1CLZ - chains L and H; structure by X-ray diffraction, 2.80 A resolution.

Chain L:
Name: IGG fab (IGG3, kappa)
From: Mus musculus
Notes: fragment: fragment (mbr96); antibody fragment or engineered binder
Amino-acid sequence (219 residues; each row starts with the number of its first residue; a row labelled like 27A-27E holds insertion residues (27A, then the next letters in order)):
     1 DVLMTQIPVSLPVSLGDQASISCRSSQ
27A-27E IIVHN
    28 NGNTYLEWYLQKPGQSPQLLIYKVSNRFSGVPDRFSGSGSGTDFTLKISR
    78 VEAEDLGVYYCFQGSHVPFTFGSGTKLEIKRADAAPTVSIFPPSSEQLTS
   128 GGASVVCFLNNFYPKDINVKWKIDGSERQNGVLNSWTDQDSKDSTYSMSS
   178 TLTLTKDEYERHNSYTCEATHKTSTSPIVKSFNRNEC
Construct notes: conflict Ile-7 (Thr in PC4203), Val-9 (Leu in PC4203), Ile-27A (Ser28 in PC4203), Asn-27E (Thr32 in PC4203), Gln-45 (Lys50 in PC4203), Phe-96 (Arg101 in PC4203), Ser-100 (Gly105 in PC4203)
Disulfides: Cys-23/Cys-88, Cys-134/Cys-194
Small-molecule neighbours: alpha-L-fucopyranose / beta-D-galactopyranose / N-acetylglucosamine / methyl nonanoate (ester): His-27D, Asn-27E, Tyr-32, Phe-96

Chain H:
Name: IGG fab (IGG3, kappa)
From: Mus musculus
Notes: fragment: fragment (mbr96)
UniProtKB: P22436 (GC3_MOUSE); the construct has insertions or renumbered stretches relative to UniProt, so the offset changes along the chain: 115-130 = UniProt 1-16; 133-154 = UniProt 17-38; 162-169 = UniProt 41-48; 171-180 = UniProt 49-58; 5 more segments
Amino-acid sequence (218 residues; each row starts with the number of its first residue; note: 19 numbers in that range are skipped by the numbering (no residue carries them; nothing is unmodelled there); a row labelled like 82A-82C holds insertion residues (82A, then the next letters in order)):
     1 EVNLVESGGGLVQPGGSLKVSCVTSGFTFSDYYMYWVRQTPEKRLEWVAY
    51 IS
   52A Q
    53 GGDITDYPDTVKGRFTISRDNAKNSLYLQM
82A-82C SRL
    83 KSEDTAMYYCARGLDDGA
100A-100B WF
   101 AYWGQGTLVTVSV
   115 TTTAPSVYPLVPGCSD
   133 TSGSSVTLGCLVKGYFPEPVTV
   156 KW
   162 NYGALSSG
   171 VRTVSSVLQS
   183 GFYSLSSLVTVPSS
   198 TWP
   202 SQTVI
   208 CNVAHPASKTELIKRI
   229 EPR
Disulfides: Cys-22/Cys-92, Cys-142/Cys-208
Small-molecule neighbours: alpha-L-fucopyranose / beta-D-galactopyranose / N-acetylglucosamine / methyl nonanoate (ester): Asp-31, Tyr-32, Tyr-33, Tyr-35, Tyr-50, Gln-52A, Gly-95, Leu-96, Asp-97, Gly-99, Ala-100, Trp-100A

Interface between chain L and chain H:
Pairs across the interface (72; chain L residue first):
  Tyr-32(L) / Gly-99(H)
  Tyr-32(L) / Trp-100A(H)  hydrophobic
  Glu-34(L) / Ala-100(H)
  Glu-34(L) / Trp-100A(H)  hydrogen bond (side chain-backbone)
  Tyr-36(L) / Phe-100B(H)  hydrogen bond (side chain-backbone)
  Tyr-36(L) / Trp-103(H)  hydrophobic
  Gln-38(L) / Gln-39(H)  hydrogen bond
  Ser-43(L) / Tyr-91(H)
  Ser-43(L) / Gly-104(H)  hydrogen bond (side chain-backbone)
  Ser-43(L) / Gln-105(H)
  Pro-44(L) / Trp-103(H)
  Leu-46(L) / Ala-100(H)  hydrophobic
  Leu-46(L) / Phe-100B(H)
  Leu-46(L) / Ala-101(H)  hydrophobic
  Tyr-49(L) / Leu-96(H)
  Tyr-49(L) / Asp-98(H)  hydrogen bond
  Tyr-49(L) / Gly-99(H)
  Tyr-49(L) / Ala-100(H)  hydrophobic
  Lys-50(L) / Asp-98(H)  hydrogen bond (side chain-backbone)
  Lys-50(L) / Gly-99(H)
  Phe-55(L) / Ala-101(H)
  Phe-55(L) / Tyr-102(H)
  Tyr-87(L) / Gln-39(H)  hydrogen bond
  Tyr-87(L) / Lys-43(H)  hydrogen bond (side chain-backbone)
  Tyr-87(L) / Leu-45(H)  hydrophobic
  Phe-89(L) / Trp-100A(H)  hydrophobic
  Phe-89(L) / Phe-100B(H)  hydrophobic
  Gly-91(L) / Trp-100A(H)
  Phe-96(L) / Trp-47(H)
  Phe-96(L) / Tyr-50(H)  hydrophobic
  Phe-96(L) / Trp-100A(H)
  Phe-98(L) / Leu-45(H)
  Phe-98(L) / Trp-47(H)
  Phe-98(L) / Phe-100B(H)  hydrophobic
  Ser-100(L) / Arg-44(H)  hydrogen bond (backbone-side chain)
  Ile-117(L) / Gly-127(H)
  Ile-117(L) / Cys-128(H)  hydrophobic
  Phe-118(L) / Val-125(H)
  Phe-118(L) / Pro-126(H)
  Phe-118(L) / Thr-139(H)
  Phe-118(L) / Leu-190(H)  hydrophobic
  Pro-119(L) / Val-125(H)
  Pro-119(L) / Gly-127(H)
  Pro-119(L) / Arg-231(H)  hydrogen bond (backbone-side chain)
  Pro-120(L) / Arg-231(H)  hydrogen bond (backbone-side chain)
  Ser-121(L) / Tyr-122(H)
  Ser-121(L) / Pro-123(H)
  Glu-123(L) / Val-121(H)
  Glu-123(L) / Tyr-122(H)
  Glu-123(L) / Lys-221(H)  salt bridge
  Gln-124(L) / Tyr-122(H)
  Ser-127(L) / Tyr-122(H)
  Phe-135(L) / Thr-139(H)
  Phe-135(L) / Leu-190(H)  hydrophobic
  Asn-137(L) / Arg-172(H)
  Asn-137(L) / Thr-192(H)
  Asn-138(L) / Arg-172(H)
  Asn-161(L) / Val-177(H)
  Ser-162(L) / Val-174(H)
  Ser-162(L) / Ser-175(H)
  Ser-162(L) / Val-177(H)
  Trp-163(L) / Val-174(H)
  Trp-163(L) / Ser-175(H)  hydrogen bond (backbone-backbone)
  Thr-164(L) / Thr-173(H)
  Thr-164(L) / Val-174(H)
  Asp-170(L) / Arg-172(H)  salt bridge
  Thr-172(L) / Arg-172(H)
  Ser-174(L) / Arg-172(H)  hydrogen bond
  Ser-176(L) / Val-174(H)
  Lys-207(L) / Cys-128(H)
  Lys-207(L) / Asp-130(H)  salt bridge
  Ser-208(L) / Cys-128(H)  hydrogen bond (backbone-side chain)
Interface residues without a listed pair, chain L (47 interface residues in all): Gln-45, Val-94, Pro-95, Ser-116, Ser-131, Val-133, Leu-160, Asp-167, Lys-169, Tyr-173
Interface residues without a listed pair, chain H (46 interface residues in all): Tyr-35, Val-37, Glu-46, Asp-58, Pro-60, Leu-124, Leu-143, Lys-145, Ser-168, Gln-179

Overview:
47 residues of chain L and 46 residues of chain H are in contact; the contacts include 14 hydrogen bonds and 3
salt bridges. Among the polar pairs are Glu-123(L)/Lys-221(H), Asp-170(L)/Arg-172(H) and
Lys-207(L)/Asp-130(H).
Chain L is IGG fab (IGG3, kappa) and chain H is IGG fab (IGG3, kappa), both from Mus musculus; the structure,
IGG fab (IGG3, kappa) fragment (MBR96) complexed with lewis Y nonoate methyl ester, was determined by X-ray
diffraction, deposited together with 1CLY.
